Entry 7L1Q (electron microscopy, 3.40 A resolution); this record covers chains C and F of the 7 polymer chains in the assembly.

[Chain C]
Molecule: ATP synthase subunit alpha
Organism: Bacillus sp. (strain PS3)
Notes: EC 7.1.2.2
UniProt: A0A0M3VGF9 (A0A0M3VGF9_BACP3); residue numbers follow UniProt; this construct covers 2-502
Amino-acid sequence (510 residues; numbered -7 to 502; the number before each row is that of its first residue; numbers below 1 keep their minus sign (Met-7 is residue -7)):
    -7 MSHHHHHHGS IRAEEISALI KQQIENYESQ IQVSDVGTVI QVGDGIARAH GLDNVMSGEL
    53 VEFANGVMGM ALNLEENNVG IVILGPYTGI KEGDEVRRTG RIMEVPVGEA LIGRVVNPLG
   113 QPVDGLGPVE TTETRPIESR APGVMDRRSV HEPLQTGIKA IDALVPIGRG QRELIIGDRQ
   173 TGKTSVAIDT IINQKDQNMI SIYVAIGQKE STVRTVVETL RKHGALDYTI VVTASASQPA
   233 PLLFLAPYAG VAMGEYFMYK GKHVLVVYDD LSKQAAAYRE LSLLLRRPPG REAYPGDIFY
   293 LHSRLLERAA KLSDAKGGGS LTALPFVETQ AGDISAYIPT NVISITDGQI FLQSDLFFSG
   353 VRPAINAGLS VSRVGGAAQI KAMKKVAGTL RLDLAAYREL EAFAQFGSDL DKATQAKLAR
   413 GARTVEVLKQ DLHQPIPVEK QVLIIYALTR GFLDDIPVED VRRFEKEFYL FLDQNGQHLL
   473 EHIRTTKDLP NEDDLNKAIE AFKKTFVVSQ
Disordered / not traced: -7 to 25, 502
Sequence notes: expression tag (-7 to 1); conflict Ser193 (Cys in A0A0M3VGF9), Phe463 (Trp in A0A0M3VGF9)
Small-molecule neighbours: ATP (adenosine-5'-triphosphate): Gln172, Thr173, Gly174, Lys175, Thr176, Ser177, Phe349, Arg354, Pro355, Gln422, Asp423, Leu424

[Chain F]
Molecule: ATP synthase subunit beta
Organism: Bacillus sp. (strain PS3)
Notes: EC 7.1.2.2
UniProt: A0A0M4U1P9 (A0A0M4U1P9_BACP3); residues 1-473 here = UniProt positions 1-473
Amino-acid sequence (484 residues; row label = number of the first residue in the row; numbers below 1 keep their minus sign (Met-10 is residue -10)):
   -10 MHHHHHHHHH HMTRGRVIQV MGPVVDVKFE NGHLPAIYNA LKIQHKARNE NEVDIDLTLE
    50 VALHLGDDTV RTIAMASTDG LIRGMEVIDT GAPISVPVGE VTLGRVFNVL GEPIDLEGDI
   110 PADARRDPIH RPAPKFEELA TEVEILETGI KVVDLLAPYI KGGKIGLFGG AGVGKTVLIQ
   170 ELIHNIAQEH GGISVFAGVG DRTREGNDLY HEMKDSGVIS KTAMVFGQMN EPPGARMRVA
   230 LTGLTMAEYF RDEQGQDVLL FIDNIFRFTQ AGSEVSALLG RMPSAVGYQP TLATEMGQLQ
   290 ERITSTAKGS ITSIQAIYVP ADDYTDPAPA TTFSHLDATT NLERKLAEMG IYPAVDPLAS
   350 TSRALAPEIV GEEHYQVARK VQQTLQRYKE LQDIIAILGM DELSDEDKLV VHRARRIQFF
   410 LSQNFHVAEQ FTGQPGSYVP VKETVRGFKE ILEGKYDHLP EDAFRLVGRI EEVVEKAKAM
   470 GVEV
Disordered / not traced: -10 to 0, 472-473
Sequence notes: expression tag (-10 to 0); conflict Asp190 (Glu in A0A0M4U1P9)
Ion coordination: Mg2+: Thr165 (together with ATP)
Small-molecule neighbours:
  - ATP (adenosine-5'-triphosphate), molecule 1: Gly159, Ala160, Gly161, Val162, Gly163, Lys164, Thr165, Val166, Arg191, Asn253, Tyr341, Pro342, Gln412, Phe414, Ala417, Phe420
  - ATP, molecule 2: Arg352, Leu354, Tyr364, Arg368

[Interface between chain C and chain F]
Pairs across the interface (61; chain C residue first):
  Ile32(C) with Gly55(F)
  Val34(C) with Ile26(F); His53(F)
  Gly35(C) with Leu52(F)
  Asp36(C) with Leu52(F); Arg270(F), salt bridge; Thr280(F); Glu284(F)
  Tyr79(C) with Tyr27(F), hydrogen bond
  Thr80(C) with Tyr27(F)
  Lys83(C) with Leu23(F), hydrogen bond (side chain-backbone); Ala25(F)
  Glu84(C) with Leu23(F); His53(F); Gly55(F), hydrogen bond (side chain-backbone); Asp56(F), hydrogen bond (side chain-backbone); Asp57(F), hydrogen bond (side chain-backbone)
  Val115(C) with Phe125(F); Glu126(F)
  Arg171(C) with Phe322(F)
  Gln172(C) with Thr350(F); Arg352(F)
  Lys201(C) with Glu290(F); Ser323(F); His324(F), hydrogen bond (side chain-backbone); Leu325(F); Asp326(F), salt bridge
  Glu202(C) with Phe125(F), hydrogen bond (side chain-backbone); Leu128(F); Glu290(F)
  Ser203(C) with Leu128(F); Ala129(F); Thr130(F)
  Val205(C) with Phe125(F)
  Arg206(C) with Phe125(F), hydrogen bond (side chain-backbone); Glu126(F), hydrogen bond (side chain-backbone); Leu128(F), hydrogen bond (side chain-backbone); Thr130(F)
  Thr207(C) with Thr130(F)
  Ala228(C) with His324(F)
  Ser229(C) with Glu290(F)
  Lys265(C) with Ser323(F)
  Arg271(C) with Ala274(F)
  Glu272(C) with Pro279(F); Thr280(F); Leu281(F); Ala282(F); Thr283(F)
  Leu275(C) with Pro272(F)
  Leu276(C) with Pro279(F), hydrophobic; Thr280(F)
  Arg278(C) with Met271(F)
  Gln322(C) with Ala319(F)
  Ala323(C) with Thr314(F)
  Phe350(C) with Leu347(F); Gln372(F); Gln375(F)
  Arg354(C) with Arg368(F)
  Gln397(C) with Arg376(F)
  Phe398(C) with Ile383(F), hydrophobic; Glu391(F)
Interface residues without a listed pair, chain C (42 interface residues in all): Val107, Asp116, Thr204, Val209, Ala232, Ala285, Asp347, Phe349, Ser351, Gly399, Ser400
Interface residues without a listed pair, chain F (50 interface residues in all): Pro24, Leu54, Ala122, Pro123, Lys124, Glu127, Ser273, Gln287, Gln371

[In short]
Chain C and chain F form an interface of 42 and 50 residues respectively, with 10 hydrogen bonds and 2 salt
bridges. Among the polar pairs are Asp36(C)-Arg270(F), Lys201(C)-Asp326(F) and Tyr79(C)-Tyr27(F). One ATP
molecule is bound between chain C and chain F.
Chain C is ATP synthase subunit alpha and chain F is ATP synthase subunit beta, both from Bacillus sp. (strain
PS3); the structure, PS3 F1-ATPase Binding/TS Dwell, was determined by electron microscopy (same publication
as 7L1R and 7L1S).
